6R64 - chains A and C of the 3 polymer chains in the assembly; structure by X-ray diffraction, 2.64 A resolution.

== Chain A ==
Protein: 5-methylcytosine-specific restriction enzyme A
Organism: Escherichia coli K12
Notes: EC 3.1.21.-
Reference sequence: P24200 (MCRA_ECOLI); residue numbers follow UniProt; this construct covers 1-143
Sequence (152 residues; numbered -8 to 143; the number before each row is that of its first residue; numbers below 1 keep their minus sign (Gly-8 is residue -8)):
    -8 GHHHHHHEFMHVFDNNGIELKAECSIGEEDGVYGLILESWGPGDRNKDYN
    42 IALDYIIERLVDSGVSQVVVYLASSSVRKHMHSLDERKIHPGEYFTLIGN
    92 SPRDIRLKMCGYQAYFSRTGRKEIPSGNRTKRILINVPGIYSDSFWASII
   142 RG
Disordered / not traced: -8 to -2
Differences from the reference sequence: expression tag (-8 to 0)
Reported in the primary citation:
  - binding site for the 10-nt DNA strand (chain C): Ser30, Trp31, Gly32, Pro33, Arg36, Ser65, Ser66, Phe107 to Arg123
  - binding site for the 10-nt DNA strand: Trp31, Gly34, Arg94, Arg97, Asn119, Arg120, Thr121
  - binding site for the 10-nt DNA strand: Ala64 to His71
  - specificity-determining residues: Trp31, Gly34, Gly118, Asn119
  - contacts within the chain: Asn119-Thr121 (hydrogen bond)
  - mutagenesis - S30A (2- to 6-fold), W31A (2- to 6-fold), W31F (2- to 6-fold), W31H (2- to 6-fold), W31S (2- to 6-fold), W31Y (2- to 6-fold): decreased binding to DNA
  - mutagenesis - S30L (>50-fold), S30V (>50-fold), W31I (>50-fold), W31L (>50-fold), W31V (>50-fold): decreased binding to methylated DNA
  - mutagenesis - N119A: unchanged catalytic activity on methylated plasmid
  - mutagenesis - S30L, S30V: abolished catalytic activity
  - mutagenesis - W31A, W31F, W31H, W31Y: unchanged catalytic activity
  - mutagenesis - W31I, W31L, W31S, W31V: decreased catalytic activity

== Chain C ==
Molecule: 10-nt DNA strand
Sequence (10 nucleotides; each row starts with the number of its first residue):
     1 TCACCGGTTC
Modified residues: 5CM (5-methyl-2'-deoxy-cytidine-5'-monophosphate) at position 5

== Chain A / chain C interface ==
Pairs across the interface - 27 pairs, chain A then chain C:
  Ser30(A) - DA3(C)  sugar contact
  Ser30(A) - DC4(C)  hydrogen bond to the phosphate
  Ser30(A) - 5CM_5(C)  base contact
  Trp31(A) - 5CM_5(C)  hydrogen bond to the base
  Gly32(A) - DC4(C)  base contact
  Gly32(A) - 5CM_5(C)  base contact
  Pro33(A) - DA3(C)  base contact
  Pro33(A) - DC4(C)  base contact
  Arg36(A) - DA3(C)  salt bridge to the phosphate
  Ser65(A) - DC4(C)  phosphate contact
  Ser65(A) - 5CM_5(C)  hydrogen bond to the phosphate
  Ser66(A) - DC4(C)  hydrogen bond to the phosphate
  Ser67(A) - DC4(C)  sugar contact
  Val68(A) - 5CM_5(C)  phosphate contact
  Ser108(A) - DG6(C)  phosphate contact
  Arg109(A) - DC4(C)  hydrogen bond to the base
  Arg109(A) - 5CM_5(C)  hydrogen bond to the sugar
  Lys113(A) - DG6(C)  salt bridge to the phosphate
  Ser117(A) - DG6(C)  phosphate contact
  Gly118(A) - DG6(C)  base contact
  Gly118(A) - DG7(C)  base contact
  Asn119(A) - 5CM_5(C)  base contact
  Asn119(A) - DG6(C)  hydrogen bond to the base
  Asn119(A) - DG7(C)  base contact
  Thr121(A) - 5CM_5(C)  base contact
  Lys122(A) - 5CM_5(C)  phosphate contact
  Arg123(A) - DC4(C)  phosphate contact
Interface residues without a listed pair, chain A (20 interface residues in all): Leu63, Phe107

== In short ==
Chain A and chain C form an interface of 20 and 5 residues respectively; the contacts include 7 hydrogen bonds
and 2 salt bridges. Polar pairs include Trp31(A)-5CM_5(C), Arg109(A)-DC4(C) and Asn119(A)-DG6(C). From the
paper: a binding site for the 10-nt DNA strand (chain C) at Ser30(A), Trp31(A) and Gly32(A) among others;
S30A, W31A and W31F of chain A, among others, reduce binding to DNA; 12 substitutions were tested in all.
Here chain A is 5-methylcytosine-specific restriction enzyme A (Escherichia coli K12) and chain C is a 10-nt
DNA strand. Entry 6R64 (N-terminal domain of modification dependent EcoKMcrA restriction endonuclease (NEco)
in complex with C5mCGG target sequence) was determined by X-ray diffraction, deposited together with 6T22 and
6T21.
